Entry 5LEL (X-ray diffraction, 3.10 A resolution); this record covers chains A and B of the 3 polymer chains in the assembly.

# Chain A
Name: DD_Off7_10_3G124
Organism: synthetic construct
Chain sequence (325 residues; numbered 1 to 325; the number before each row is that of its first residue):
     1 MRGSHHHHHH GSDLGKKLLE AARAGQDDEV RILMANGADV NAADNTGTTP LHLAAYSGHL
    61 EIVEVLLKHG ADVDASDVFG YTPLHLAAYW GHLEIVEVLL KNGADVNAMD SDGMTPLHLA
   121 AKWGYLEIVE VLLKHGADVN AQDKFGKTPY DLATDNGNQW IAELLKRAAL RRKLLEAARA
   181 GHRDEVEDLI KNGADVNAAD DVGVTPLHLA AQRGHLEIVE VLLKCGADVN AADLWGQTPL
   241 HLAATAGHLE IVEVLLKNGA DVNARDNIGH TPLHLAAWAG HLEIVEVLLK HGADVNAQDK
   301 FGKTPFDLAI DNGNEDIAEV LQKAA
Not modelled in the structure: 1-11, 325

# Chain B
Name: Maltose-binding periplasmic protein
Organism: Escherichia coli K-12
Reference sequence: P0AEY0 (MALE_ECO57); residues 3-366 here correspond to UniProt positions 29-392 (UniProt number = residue number + 26)
Chain sequence (395 residues; row label = number of the first residue in the row; numbers below 1 keep their minus sign (Met-14 is residue -14)):
   -14 MRGSHHHHHH GSGSMKTEEG NLVIWINGDK GYNGLAEVGK KFEKDTGIKV TVEHPDKLEE
    46 KFPQVAATGD GPDIIFWAHD RFGGYAQSGL LAEITPDKAF QDKLYPFTWD AVRYNGKLIA
   106 YPIAVEALSL IYNKDLLPNP PKTWEEIPAL DKELKAKGKS ALMFNLQEPY FTWPLIAADG
   166 GYAFKYENGK YDIKDVGVDN AGAKAGLTFL VDLIKNKHMN ADTDYSIAEA AFNKGETAMT
   226 INGPWAWSNI DTSKVNYGVT VLPTFKGQPS KPFVGVLSAG INAASPNKEL AKEFLENYLL
   286 TDEGLEAVNK DKPLGAVALK SYEEELAKDP RIAATMENAQ KGEIMPNIPQ MSAFWYAVRT
   346 AVINAASGRQ TVDEALKDAQ TGSGGTPGRP AAKLN
Not modelled in the structure: -14 to 4, 373-380
Sequence notes: initiating methionine (-14); expression tag (-13 to 2, 367-380); conflict Asn6 (Lys32 in P0AEY0)

# How chain A and chain B interact
Residue-residue contacts (21; chain A residue first):
  Tyr56(A) with Lys140(B), hydrogen bond; Lys202(B)
  Val78(A) with Ser352(B); Gly353(B)
  Phe79(A) with Val196(B), hydrophobic; Lys200(B); Ala350(B); Ala351(B); Gly353(B)
  Tyr81(A) with Lys200(B); Asn201(B), hydrogen bond
  Tyr89(A) with Asn201(B); His203(B), hydrogen bond
  Trp90(A) with Lys137(B); Asn201(B), hydrogen bond (side chain-backbone); His203(B)
  Asp110(A) with Lys200(B), salt bridge
  Asp112(A) with Lys200(B), salt bridge
  Trp123(A) with Pro133(B)
  Lys144(A) with Lys189(B); Asp358(B), salt bridge
Interface residues without a listed pair, chain A (13 interface residues in all): Thr48, Leu53, Leu86
Interface residues without a listed pair, chain B (16 interface residues in all): Asp136, Arg354

# Summary
13 residues of chain A and 16 residues of chain B are in contact, with 4 hydrogen bonds and 3 salt bridges.
Polar pairs include Asp110(A)-Lys200(B), Asp112(A)-Lys200(B) and Lys144(A)-Asp358(B).
Chain A is DD_Off7_10_3G124 (synthetic construct) and chain B is Maltose-binding periplasmic protein
(Escherichia coli K-12); the structure, Crystal structure of DARPin-DARPin rigid fusion, variant
DD_Off7_10_3G124 in complex with Maltose-binding Protein and Green Fluorescent ..., was determined by X-ray
diffraction (same publication as 5LEM).
